2RDJ - chains D and A of the 3 polymer chains in the assembly; structure by X-ray diffraction, 2.20 A resolution.

Chain D:
Molecule: 16-nt DNA strand
Sequence (16 nucleotides; row label = number of the first residue in the row):
     3 TTATTCGAAGGGTCCC

Chain A:
Protein: DNA polymerase IV
Source organism: Sulfolobus solfataricus
Notes: EC 2.7.7.7
UniProt: Q97W02 (DPO42_SULSO); numbering as in UniProt (aligned over 1-352)
Amino-acid sequence (352 residues; row label = number of the first residue in the row):
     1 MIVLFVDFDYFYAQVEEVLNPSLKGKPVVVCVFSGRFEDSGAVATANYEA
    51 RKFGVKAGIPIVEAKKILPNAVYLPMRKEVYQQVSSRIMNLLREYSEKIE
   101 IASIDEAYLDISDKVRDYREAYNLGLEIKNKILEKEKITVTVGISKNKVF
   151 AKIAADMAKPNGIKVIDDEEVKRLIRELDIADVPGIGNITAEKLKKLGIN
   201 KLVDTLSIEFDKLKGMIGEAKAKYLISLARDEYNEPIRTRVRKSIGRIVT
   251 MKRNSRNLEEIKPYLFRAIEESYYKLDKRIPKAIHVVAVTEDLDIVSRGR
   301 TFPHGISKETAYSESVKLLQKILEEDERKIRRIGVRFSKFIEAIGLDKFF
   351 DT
Not modelled in the structure: 342-352
Curated features (UniProtKB/Swiss-Prot):
  - active site: Glu106
  - binding site (Mg(2+)): Asp7, Asp105
  - site: Tyr12 (Substrate discrimination)
  - mutagenesis: Asp105 to Glu106 (Loss of function), Glu342 to Thr352 (Almost complete loss of interaction with PCNA)
Bound ions: Ca2+ site 1: Asp7, Phe8, Asp105 (together with thymidine-5'-phosphate); Ca2+ site 2: Ala181, Ile186
Ligand contacts: thymidine-5'-phosphate (TMP): Phe8, Asp9, Tyr10, Phe11, Tyr12, Ala44, Thr45, Arg51, Ala57, Gly58, Asp105

How chain D and chain A interact:
Pairs across the interface - 37 pairs, chain D then chain A:
  DT3(D) - Phe37(A)  phosphate contact
  DT3(D) - Ser40(A)  phosphate contact
  DT3(D) - Gly41(A)  hydrogen bond to the phosphate
  DT3(D) - Pro60(A)  sugar contact
  DT3(D) - Leu293(A)  base contact
  DT3(D) - Arg331(A)  salt bridge to the phosphate
  DT4(D) - Val32(A)  sugar contact
  DT4(D) - Gly41(A)  sugar contact
  DT4(D) - Ala42(A)  base contact
  DT4(D) - Gly58(A)  base contact
  DT4(D) - Thr250(A)  phosphate contact
  DT4(D) - Arg331(A)  salt bridge to the phosphate
  DT4(D) - Arg332(A)  salt bridge to the phosphate
  DA5(D) - Val32(A)  sugar contact
  DA5(D) - Ile248(A)  sugar contact
  DA5(D) - Thr250(A)  hydrogen bond to the phosphate
  DA5(D) - Arg332(A)  salt bridge to the phosphate
  DT6(D) - Lys78(A)  sugar contact
  DT6(D) - Arg247(A)  salt bridge to the phosphate
  DT6(D) - Ile248(A)  hydrogen bond to the phosphate
  DT6(D) - Lys275(A)  salt bridge to the phosphate
  DT6(D) - Arg336(A)  sugar contact
  DT7(D) - Arg242(A)  salt bridge to the phosphate
  DT7(D) - Ser244(A)  phosphate contact
  DT7(D) - Ile245(A)  phosphate contact
  DT7(D) - Gly246(A)  hydrogen bond to the phosphate
  DT7(D) - Lys275(A)  salt bridge to the phosphate
  DT7(D) - Arg336(A)  salt bridge to the phosphate
  DC8(D) - Val241(A)  phosphate contact
  DC8(D) - Arg242(A)  phosphate contact
  DC8(D) - Lys243(A)  hydrogen bond to the phosphate
  DC8(D) - Ser244(A)  hydrogen bond to the phosphate
  DG9(D) - Lys243(A)  salt bridge to the phosphate
  DA10(D) - Ala220(A)  phosphate contact
  DA11(D) - Gly218(A)  phosphate contact
  DA11(D) - Glu219(A)  hydrogen bond to the phosphate
  DA11(D) - Ala220(A)  hydrogen bond to the phosphate
Also at the interface, not in a pair above, chain A (27 interface residues in all): Ser34, Val249

Overview:
9 residues of chain D face 27 of chain A across their interface; the contacts include 8 hydrogen bonds and 10
salt bridges. Polar pairs include DT3(D)-Gly41(A), DA5(D)-Thr250(A) and DT6(D)-Ile248(A). Chain A binds
thymidine-5'-phosphate.
Chain D is a 16-nt DNA strand and chain A is DNA polymerase IV (Sulfolobus solfataricus); the structure,
Snapshots of a Y-family DNA polymerase in replication: Dpo4 in apo and binary/ternary complex forms, was
determined by X-ray diffraction (same publication as 2RDI).
